PDB entry 7YOU | electron microscopy, 3.41 A resolution | chains D and E of the 5 polymer chains in the assembly

[Chain D (and E)]
Name: NDV P protein
From: Avian orthoavulavirus 1
Notes: chain E of this document is another copy of the same molecule, construct and numbering; everything in this record applies to it too
UniProtKB: A0A0S2UXI9 (A0A0S2UXI9_9MONO); numbering as in UniProt (aligned over 1-399)
Chain sequence (399 residues; numbered 1 to 399; the number before each row is that of its first residue):
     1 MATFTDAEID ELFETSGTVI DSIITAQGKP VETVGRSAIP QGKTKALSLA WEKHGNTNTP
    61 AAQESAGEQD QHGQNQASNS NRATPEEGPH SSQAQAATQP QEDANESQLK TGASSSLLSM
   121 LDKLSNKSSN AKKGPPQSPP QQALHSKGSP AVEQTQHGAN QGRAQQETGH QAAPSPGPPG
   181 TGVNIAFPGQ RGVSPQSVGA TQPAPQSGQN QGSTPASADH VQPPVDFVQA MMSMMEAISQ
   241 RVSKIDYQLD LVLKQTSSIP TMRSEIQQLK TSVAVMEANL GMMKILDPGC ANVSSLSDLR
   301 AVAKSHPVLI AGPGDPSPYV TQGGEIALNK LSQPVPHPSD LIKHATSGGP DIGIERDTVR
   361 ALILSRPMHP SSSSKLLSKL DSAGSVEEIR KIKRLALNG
Unresolved in the structure: 1-258, 313-399 (chain E: 1-273, 344-349)

[Chain D / chain E interface]
Residue-residue contacts (24; chain D residue first):
  Glu277(D) - Val275(E)
  Leu280(D) - Met276(E)  hydrophobic
  Lys284(D) - Leu309(E)
  Lys284(D) - Ile310(E)  hydrogen bond (backbone-backbone)
  Ile285(D) - Val308(E)
  Ile285(D) - Leu309(E)  hydrophobic
  Leu286(D) - Met283(E)
  Leu286(D) - Val308(E)  hydrogen bond (backbone-backbone)
  Leu286(D) - Ile310(E)  hydrophobic
  Leu286(D) - Val320(E)  hydrophobic
  Pro288(D) - Met283(E)
  Pro288(D) - Gly324(E)
  Cys290(D) - Pro316(E)  hydrophobic
  Cys290(D) - Ser317(E)
  Cys290(D) - Val320(E)  hydrophobic
  Asn292(D) - Ile310(E)
  Val293(D) - Ile310(E)  hydrophobic
  Val293(D) - Gly314(E)
  Val293(D) - Pro316(E)
  Ser294(D) - Gly312(E)
  Ser294(D) - Pro313(E)
  Ser294(D) - Gly314(E)  hydrogen bond (backbone-backbone)
  Ser295(D) - Pro313(E)
  Leu296(D) - Pro313(E)
Also at the interface, not in a pair above, chain D (15 interface residues in all): Gly281, Met283, Asp287
Also at the interface, not in a pair above, chain E (18 interface residues in all): Asn279, Leu280, Gly281, Asp315, Ile326

[Summary]
15 residues of chain D and 18 residues of chain E are in contact, with 3 hydrogen bonds. The backbones
hydrogen-bond at Lys284(D)-Ile310(E), Leu286(D)-Val308(E) and Ser294(D)-Gly314(E).
Both chains are NDV P protein (Avian orthoavulavirus 1). Entry 7YOU (Cryo-EM structure of RNA polymerase in
complex with P protein tetramer of Newcastle disease virus) was determined by electron microscopy, deposited
together with 7YOT and 7YOV.
